5IG5 - chains A and D of the 7 polymer chains in the assembly; structure by X-ray diffraction, 3.00 A resolution.

Chain A (and D):
Protein: CaMKII-B hub
Organism: Nematostella vectensis
Notes: chain D of this document is another copy of the same molecule, construct and numbering; everything in this record applies to it too
UniProt: A7RF52 (A7RF52_NEMVE); residues 333-474 here correspond to UniProt positions 335-476 (UniProt number = residue number + 2)
Sequence (145 residues; numbered 330 to 474; the number before each row is that of its first residue):
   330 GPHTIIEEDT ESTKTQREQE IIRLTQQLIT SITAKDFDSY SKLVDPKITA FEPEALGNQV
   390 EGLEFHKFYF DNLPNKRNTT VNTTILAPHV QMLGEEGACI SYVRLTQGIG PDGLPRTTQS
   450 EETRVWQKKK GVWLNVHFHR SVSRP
Not modelled in the structure: 330-331, 404-407, 473-474 (chain D: 330-332, 403-407, 474)
Differences from the reference sequence: expression tag (330-332)

Chain A / chain D interface:
Pairs across the interface (11; chain A residue first):
  Thr339(A) - Ala416(D)
  Thr339(A) - Pro417(D)
  Thr339(A) - His418(D)  hydrogen bond
  Glu340(A) - Glu340(D)
  Glu340(A) - Ser341(D)
  Glu340(A) - Lys343(D)
  Ser341(A) - Glu340(D)  hydrogen bond
  Ser341(A) - Ser341(D)  hydrogen bond (side chain-backbone)
  Thr342(A) - Glu340(D)
  Lys343(A) - Glu340(D)  salt bridge
  His418(A) - Thr339(D)
Also at the interface, not in a pair above, chain A (7 interface residues in all): Glu347
Also at the interface, not in a pair above, chain D (8 interface residues in all): Glu337

Overview:
The interface between chain A and chain D involves 7 residues on one side and 8 on the other, with 3 hydrogen
bonds and 1 salt bridge. Polar pairs include Lys343(A)-Glu340(D), Thr339(A)-His418(D) and Ser341(A)-Glu340(D).
Chain A and chain D are both CaMKII-B hub (Nematostella vectensis); the structure, Crystal structure of N.
vectensis CaMKII-B hub at pH 4.2, was determined by X-ray diffraction (same publication as 5IG0, 5IG1, 5IG3
and 5IG4).
